Entry 3DY3 (X-ray diffraction, 2.81 A resolution); this record covers chains H and I of the 28 polymer chains in the assembly.

== Chain H ==
Protein: Proteasome component PUP1
Source organism: Saccharomyces cerevisiae
Notes: EC 3.4.25.1
Reference sequence: P25043 (PSB7_YEAST); the construct lacks a stretch of the UniProt sequence and is renumbered around it, so the offset changes along the chain: 1-91 = UniProt 30-120; 93-105 = UniProt 121-133; 106-187 = UniProt 135-216; 189-223 = UniProt 217-251
Amino-acid sequence (222 residues; row label = number of the first residue in the row; note: 2 numbers in that range are skipped by the numbering (no residue carries them; nothing is unmodelled there)):
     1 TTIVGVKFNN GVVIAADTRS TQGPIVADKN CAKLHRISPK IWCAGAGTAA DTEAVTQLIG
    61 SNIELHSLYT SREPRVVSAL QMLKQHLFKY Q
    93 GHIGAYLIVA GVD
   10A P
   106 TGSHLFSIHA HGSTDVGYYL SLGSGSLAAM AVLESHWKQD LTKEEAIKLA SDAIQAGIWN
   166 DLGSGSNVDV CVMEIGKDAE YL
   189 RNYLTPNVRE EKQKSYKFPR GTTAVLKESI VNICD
UniProt features mapped onto this chain:
  - active site: Thr1 (Nucleophile)

== Chain I ==
Protein: Proteasome component PUP3
Source organism: Saccharomyces cerevisiae
Notes: EC 3.4.25.1
Reference sequence: P25451 (PSB3_YEAST); the construct lacks a stretch of the UniProt sequence and is renumbered around it, so the offset changes along the chain: -8 to -1 = UniProt 2-9; 1-36 = UniProt 10-45; 38-105 = UniProt 46-113; 106-122 = UniProt 117-133; 2 more segments
Amino-acid sequence (204 residues; row label = number of the first residue in the row; note: 3 numbers in that range are skipped by the numbering (no residue carries them; nothing is unmodelled there); a row labelled like 10A-10C holds insertion residues (10A, then the next letters in order); numbers below 1 keep their minus sign (Ser-8 is residue -8)):
    -8 SDPSSING
     1 GIVVAMTGKD CVAIACDLRL GSQSLGVSNK FEKIFH
    38 YGHVFLGITG LATDVTTLNE MFRYKTNLYK LKEERAIEPE TFTQLVSSSL YERRFGPYFV
    98 GPVVAGIN
10A-10C SKS
   106 GKPFIAGFDL IGCIDEA
   12A K
   123 DFIVSGTASD QLFGMCESLY EPNLEPEDLF ETISQALLNA ADRDALSGWG AVVYIIK
   181 KDEVVKRYLK MRQD
UniProt features mapped onto this chain:
  - modified residue: Ser22 (Phosphoserine)
  - cross-link: Lys62 (Glycyl lysine isopeptide (Lys-Gly) (interchain with G-Cter in ubiquitin))

== How chain H and chain I interact ==
Contacting residue pairs (68):
  Gln22(H) - Phe135(I)
  Ile25(H) - Asp132(I)
  Ile25(H) - Phe135(I)  hydrophobic
  Val26(H) - Phe135(I)
  Ala27(H) - Asp120(I)
  Ala27(H) - Phe135(I)  hydrophobic
  Asp28(H) - Asp120(I)
  Lys29(H) - Glu139(I)  salt bridge
  Thr48(H) - Arg91(I)
  Thr48(H) - Ile116(I)
  Ala49(H) - Cys118(I)  hydrophobic
  Ala50(H) - Tyr88(I)
  Ala50(H) - Ile116(I)  hydrophobic
  Ala50(H) - Cys118(I)
  Asp51(H) - Tyr88(I)  hydrogen bond
  Asp51(H) - Arg91(I)  salt bridge
  Ala54(H) - Tyr88(I)
  Tyr90(H) - Phe92(I)  hydrophobic
  His94(H) - Arg91(I)
  His94(H) - Phe92(I)
  Arg197(H) - Glu139(I)  salt bridge
  Lys200(H) - Glu139(I)
  Lys200(H) - Ser140(I)  hydrogen bond (side chain-backbone)
  Lys200(H) - Tyr142(I)  hydrogen bond (side chain-backbone)
  Ser203(H) - Glu143(I)  hydrogen bond
  Tyr204(H) - Ser140(I)
  Tyr204(H) - Leu141(I)  hydrophobic
  Lys205(H) - Glu143(I)
  Lys205(H) - Asp150(I)  salt bridge
  Phe206(H) - Leu141(I)  hydrophobic
  Phe206(H) - Glu153(I)
  Phe206(H) - Gln157(I)
  Arg208(H) - Glu149(I)  salt bridge
  Arg208(H) - Asp150(I)  salt bridge
  Arg208(H) - Glu153(I)
  Gly209(H) - Glu153(I)  hydrogen bond (backbone-side chain)
  Thr210(H) - Glu153(I)  hydrogen bond (backbone-side chain)
  Thr211(H) - Glu153(I)  hydrogen bond
  Thr211(H) - Ser156(I)
  Thr211(H) - Gln157(I)  hydrogen bond
  Thr211(H) - Leu189(I)
  Ala212(H) - Leu189(I)
  Ala212(H) - Lys190(I)  hydrogen bond (backbone-backbone)
  Val213(H) - Phe152(I)  hydrophobic
  Val213(H) - Arg187(I)
  Val213(H) - Tyr188(I)
  Leu214(H) - Tyr188(I)  hydrogen bond (backbone-backbone)
  Leu214(H) - Leu189(I)
  Leu214(H) - Lys190(I)
  Lys215(H) - Lys186(I)
  Lys215(H) - Arg187(I)
  Lys215(H) - Tyr188(I)  hydrogen bond (backbone-backbone)
  Glu216(H) - Val185(I)
  Glu216(H) - Lys186(I)
  Glu216(H) - Arg187(I)  salt bridge
  Ser217(H) - Val185(I)
  Ser217(H) - Lys186(I)  hydrogen bond (backbone-backbone)
  Ile218(H) - Glu183(I)
  Ile218(H) - Val184(I)
  Val219(H) - His36(I)
  Val219(H) - Tyr176(I)  hydrophobic
  Val219(H) - Val184(I)  hydrogen bond (backbone-backbone)
  Val219(H) - Lys186(I)
  Ile221(H) - Gly39(I)
  Ile221(H) - His40(I)
  Ile221(H) - Phe42(I)  hydrophobic
  Ile221(H) - Val184(I)  hydrophobic
  Asp223(H) - Lys67(I)  salt bridge
Also at the interface, not in a pair above, chain H (36 interface residues in all): Ile95, Pro207, Asn220
Also at the interface, not in a pair above, chain I (39 interface residues in all): Asp114, Glu121, Leu146, Glu147, Thr154, Leu160

== Overview ==
36 residues of chain H and 39 residues of chain I are in contact, with 13 hydrogen bonds and 8 salt bridges.
Polar contacts include Lys29(H)-Glu139(I), Asp51(H)-Arg91(I) and Arg197(H)-Glu139(I). Curated annotation
(UniProt) lists active-site residue Thr1(H) on chain H.
Here chain H is Proteasome component PUP1 and chain I is Proteasome component PUP3, both from Saccharomyces
cerevisiae. Entry 3DY3 (Crystal structure of yeast 20S proteasome in complex with the epimer form of
spirolactacystin) was determined by X-ray diffraction, deposited together with 3DY4.
